8D42 - chains A and T of the 5 polymer chains in the assembly; structure by electron microscopy, 2.91 A resolution.

Chain A:
Protein: DNA polymerase subunit gamma-1
Source organism: Homo sapiens
Notes: EC 2.7.7.7
UniProt: P54098 (DPOG1_HUMAN); numbering as in UniProt (aligned over 1-1239)
Amino-acid sequence (1239 residues; row label = number of the first residue in the row):
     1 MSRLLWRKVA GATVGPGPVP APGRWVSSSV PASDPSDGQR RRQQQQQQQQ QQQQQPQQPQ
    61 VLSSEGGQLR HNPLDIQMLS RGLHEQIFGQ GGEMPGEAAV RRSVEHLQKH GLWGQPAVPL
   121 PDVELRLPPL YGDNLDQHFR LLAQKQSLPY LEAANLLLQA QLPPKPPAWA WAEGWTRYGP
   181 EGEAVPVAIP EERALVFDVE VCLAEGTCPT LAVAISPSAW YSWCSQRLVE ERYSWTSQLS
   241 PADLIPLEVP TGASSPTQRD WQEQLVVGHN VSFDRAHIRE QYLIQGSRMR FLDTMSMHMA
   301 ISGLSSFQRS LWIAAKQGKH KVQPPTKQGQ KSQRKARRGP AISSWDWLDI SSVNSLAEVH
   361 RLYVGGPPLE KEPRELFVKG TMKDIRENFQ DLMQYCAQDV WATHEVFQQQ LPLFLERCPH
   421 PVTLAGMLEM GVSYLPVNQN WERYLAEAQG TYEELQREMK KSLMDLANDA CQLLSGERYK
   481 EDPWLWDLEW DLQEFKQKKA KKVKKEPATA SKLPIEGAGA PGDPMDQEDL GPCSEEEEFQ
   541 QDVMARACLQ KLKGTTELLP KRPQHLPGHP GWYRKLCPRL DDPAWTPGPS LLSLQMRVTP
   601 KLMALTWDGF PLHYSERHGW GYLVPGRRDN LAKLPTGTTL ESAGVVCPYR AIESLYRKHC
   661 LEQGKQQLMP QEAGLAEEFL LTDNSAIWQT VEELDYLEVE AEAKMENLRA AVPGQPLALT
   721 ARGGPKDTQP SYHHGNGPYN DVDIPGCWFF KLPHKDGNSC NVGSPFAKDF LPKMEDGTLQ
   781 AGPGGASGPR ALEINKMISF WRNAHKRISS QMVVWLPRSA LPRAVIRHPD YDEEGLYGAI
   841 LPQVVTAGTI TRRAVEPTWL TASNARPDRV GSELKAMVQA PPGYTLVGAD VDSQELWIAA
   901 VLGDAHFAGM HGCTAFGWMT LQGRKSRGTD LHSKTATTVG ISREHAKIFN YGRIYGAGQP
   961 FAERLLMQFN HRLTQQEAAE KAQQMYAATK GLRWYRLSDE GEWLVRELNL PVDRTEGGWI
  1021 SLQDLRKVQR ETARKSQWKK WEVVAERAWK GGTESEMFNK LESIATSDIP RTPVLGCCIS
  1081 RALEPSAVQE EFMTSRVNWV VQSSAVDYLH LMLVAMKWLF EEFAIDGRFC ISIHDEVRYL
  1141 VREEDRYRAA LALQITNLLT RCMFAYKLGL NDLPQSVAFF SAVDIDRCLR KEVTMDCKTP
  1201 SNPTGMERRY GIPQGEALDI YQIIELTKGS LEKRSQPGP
Disordered / not traced: 1-68, 252-259, 317-341, 500-529, 632-644, 664-729, 998-1048, 1236-1239
Disulfides: Cys418-Cys1077
Bound ions: Ca2+ site 1 near Asp198 (its only coordinating residue here); Ca2+ site 2: Asp198, Glu200, Asp399 (shared with 1 residue of chain P); Ca2+ site 3: Asp890 (together with 2'-deoxycytidine-5'-triphosphate)
Ligand contacts: 2'-deoxycytidine-5'-triphosphate (DCP): Arg853, Asp890, Ser893, Glu895, Lys925, Asp930, His932, Arg943, Lys947, Ile948, Tyr951, Tyr955, His1134, Asp1135, Lys1191
Curated features (UniProtKB/Swiss-Prot):
  - region: Gln43 to Gln55 (Does not contribute to polymerase and exonuclease enzymatic activities), Thr858 to Asn864 (Trigger loop)
  - motif: Val196 to Glu200 (Exo I), Val267 to Arg275 (Exo II), Tyr395 to Thr403 (Exo III), Val887 to Leu896 (Pol A), Arg943 to Gly958 (Pol B), His1134 to Val1141 (Pol C)
  - active site: Asp198 (Exonuclease activity)
  - binding site (DNA): Ser306, Ser593, Lys806, Thr849, Thr1094, Ser1095
  - binding site (RNA): Arg579, His754, Gly763, Lys768, Ser863, Arg869
  - binding site (a 2'-deoxyribonucleoside 5'-triphosphate): Asp890, Val891, Ser893, Glu895, Arg943, Lys947, Tyr951, Asp1135
  - binding site (Mg(2+)): Asp890, Val891, Asp1135
  - site (Critical for replication fidelity and mismatch recognition): Arg853, Gln1102
  - natural variant: Arg3 (R3P: In PEOB1 and SANDO), Gln55 (Q55QQ; Q55QQQ), Arg227 (R227W: In PEOB1 and MTDPS4B), Arg232 (R232G: In MTDPS4A; R232H: In LS), Leu244 (L244P: In MTDPS4A), Thr251 (T251I: In PEOB1, MTDPS4A and MTDPS4B), Gly268 (G268A: In PEOB1), Arg275 (R275Q: Found in a patient with epileptic encephalopathy, developmental delay and moderate intellectual disability; uncertain significance), His277 (H277L: In PEOB1; uncertain significance), Gly303 (G303R: In MTDPS4A), Leu304 (L304R: In PEOB1 and SANDO; L304SANDO: In PEOB1), Ser305 (S305R: In MTDPS4A), 52 further natural variant entries in UniProt
  - mutagenesis: Asp198 (D198A: Abolishes exonuclease activity; when associated with A-200. Decreases polymerase exonucleolytic proofreading by 30-fold for the T:G mismatch and by 14-fold for the A:A mismatch ...), Glu200 (E200A: Abolishes exonuclease activity; when associated with A-198. Decreases polymerase exonucleolytic proofreading by 30-fold for the T:G mismatch and by 14-fold for the A:A mismatch ...), Asp274 (D274A: Unable to idle at the 5'-end of the nascent DNA strand. Continues DNA synthesis into double-stranded DNA past the 5'-end creating a flap structure that cannot be ligated), Lys498 (K498C: Decreases processive DNA synthesis), Lys499 (K499C: Decreases processive DNA synthesis), Lys501 (K501C: Decreases processive DNA synthesis), Val543 to Leu558 (Markedly decreases the stimulation by POLG2, resulting in impaired processive DNA synthesis), Leu549 (L549N: Decreases processive DNA synthesis), Leu552 (L552N: Decreases processive DNA synthesis), Lys553 (K553N: Decreases processive DNA synthesis), Arg853 (R853A: Abolishes primer DNA extention in the presence of dNTPs. Impairs intrinsic polymerase processivity. Enhances exonuclease activity leading to primer DNA degradation), Asp890 (D890N: Abolishes DNA polymerase activity), 1 further mutagenesis entry in UniProt

Chain T:
Molecule: 28-nt DNA strand
Sequence (28 nucleotides; each row starts with the number of its first residue):
     1 CGAGGTATGG CACTGGCCGT CGTTTTCG
Disordered / not traced: 1-4, 26-28

How chain A and chain T interact:
Contacting residue pairs - 25 pairs, chain A then chain T:
  Phe307(A) - DT6(T)  stacking on the base
  Phe307(A) - DA7(T)  base contact
  Ser310(A) - DT8(T)  hydrogen bond to the base
  Lys498(A) - DT25(T)  hydrogen bond to the phosphate
  Lys499(A) - DT25(T)  salt bridge to the phosphate
  Pro560(A) - DT25(T)  phosphate contact
  Lys561(A) - DT24(T)  phosphate contact
  Lys561(A) - DT25(T)  salt bridge to the phosphate
  Arg562(A) - DT23(T)  hydrogen bond to the base
  Arg562(A) - DT24(T)  hydrogen bond to the sugar
  Ser593(A) - DG15(T)  hydrogen bond to the phosphate
  Gln595(A) - DT14(T)  sugar contact
  Gln595(A) - DG15(T)  sugar contact
  Met596(A) - DG15(T)  phosphate contact
  Met596(A) - DG16(T)  phosphate contact
  Arg597(A) - DG16(T)  phosphate contact
  Gly958(A) - DG5(T)  hydrogen bond to the phosphate
  Pro960(A) - DG5(T)  phosphate contact
  Phe961(A) - DG5(T)  hydrogen bond to the phosphate
  Arg964(A) - DG5(T)  sugar contact
  Arg964(A) - DT6(T)  salt bridge to the phosphate
  Phe1092(A) - DG5(T)  base contact
  Phe1092(A) - DT6(T)  base contact
  Met1093(A) - DG5(T)  hydrogen bond to the base
  Thr1094(A) - DG5(T)  phosphate contact
Other interface residues (no listed pair), chain A (25 interface residues in all): Ile313, Ala314, Lys379, Leu594, Gly956, Ala957, Gln959
Other interface residues (no listed pair), chain T (13 interface residues in all): DG9, DA12, DC17

In short:
The interface between chain A and chain T involves 25 residues on one side and 13 on the other; the contacts
include 8 hydrogen bonds, 3 salt bridges and 1 aromatic stacking contact. Polar pairs include
Ser310(A)-DT8(T), Arg562(A)-DT23(T) and Met1093(A)-DG5(T). Ligands of chain A:
2'-deoxycytidine-5'-triphosphate.
Here chain A is DNA polymerase subunit gamma-1 (Homo sapiens) and chain T is a 28-nt DNA strand. Entry 8D42
(Human mitochondrial DNA polymerase gamma ternary complex with GT basepair in editing conformer (composite))
was determined by electron microscopy, deposited together with 8D33, 8D37 and 8D3R.
